Entry 1CZA (X-ray diffraction, 1.90 A resolution); this record covers chain N.

== Chain N ==
Protein: Hexokinase type I
Organism: Homo sapiens
Notes: EC 2.7.1.1
UniProt: P19367 (HXK1_HUMAN); numbering as in UniProt (aligned over 1-917)
Sequence (917 residues; row label = number of the first residue in the row):
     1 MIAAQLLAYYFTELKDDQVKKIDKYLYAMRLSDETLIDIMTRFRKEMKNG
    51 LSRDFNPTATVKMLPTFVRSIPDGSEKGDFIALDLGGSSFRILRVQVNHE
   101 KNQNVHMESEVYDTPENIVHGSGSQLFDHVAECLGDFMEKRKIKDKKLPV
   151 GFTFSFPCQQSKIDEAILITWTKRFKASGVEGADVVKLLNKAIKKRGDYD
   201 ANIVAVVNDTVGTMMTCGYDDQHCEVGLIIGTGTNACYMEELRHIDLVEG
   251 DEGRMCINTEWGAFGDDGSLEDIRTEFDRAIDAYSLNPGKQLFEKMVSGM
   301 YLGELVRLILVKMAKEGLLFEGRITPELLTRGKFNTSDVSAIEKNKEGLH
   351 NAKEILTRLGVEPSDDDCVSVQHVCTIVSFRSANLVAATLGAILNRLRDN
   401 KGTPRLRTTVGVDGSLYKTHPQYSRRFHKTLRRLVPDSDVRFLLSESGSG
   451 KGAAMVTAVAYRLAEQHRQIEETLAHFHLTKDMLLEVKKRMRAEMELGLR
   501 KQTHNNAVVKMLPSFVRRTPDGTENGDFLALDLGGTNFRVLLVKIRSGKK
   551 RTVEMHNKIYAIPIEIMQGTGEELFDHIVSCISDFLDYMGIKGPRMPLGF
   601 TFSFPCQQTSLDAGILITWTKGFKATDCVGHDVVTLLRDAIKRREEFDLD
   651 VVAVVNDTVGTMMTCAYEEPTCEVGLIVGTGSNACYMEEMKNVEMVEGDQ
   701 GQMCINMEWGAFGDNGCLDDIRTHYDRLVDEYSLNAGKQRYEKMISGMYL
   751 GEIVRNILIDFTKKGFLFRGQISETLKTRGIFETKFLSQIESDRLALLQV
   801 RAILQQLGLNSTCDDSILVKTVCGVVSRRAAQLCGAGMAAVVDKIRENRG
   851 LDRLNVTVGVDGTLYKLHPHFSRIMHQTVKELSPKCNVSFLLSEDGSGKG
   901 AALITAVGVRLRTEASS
Not modelled in the structure: 1-15, 914-917
Differences from the reference sequence: engineered mutation Ala280 (Glu in P19367), Ala283 (Arg in P19367), Tyr284 (Gly in P19367)
Ligand contacts:
  - ADP (adenosine-5'-diphosphate): Asp23, Met29, Arg30, Leu31, His373, Thr376, Ile377, Phe380, Asn384, Gln422, Arg425, Arg426
  - 6-O-phosphono-alpha-D-glucopyranose (G6P), molecule 1: Asp84, Gly87, Ser88, Ser89, Thr153, Ser155, Asp209, Ile229, Gly231, Thr232, Asp413, Gly414, Ser415, Lys418, Gly448, Ser449
  - 6-O-phosphono-alpha-D-glucopyranose (G6P), molecule 2: Asp532, Gly535, Thr536, Asn537, Thr601, Ser603, Asp657, Ile677, Gly679, Thr680, Asp861, Gly862, Thr863, Lys866, Gly896, Ser897
  - alpha-D-glucopyranose (GLC), molecule 1: Ser155, Phe156, Pro157, Thr172, Lys173, Asn208, Asp209, Thr210, Ile229, Gly233, Thr234, Asn235, Glu260, Gln291, Glu294
  - alpha-D-glucopyranose (GLC), molecule 2: Ser603, Phe604, Pro605, Thr620, Lys621, Asn656, Asp657, Thr658, Ile677, Gly681, Ser682, Asn683, Glu708, Gln739, Glu742
UniProt features mapped onto this chain:
  - region: Met1 to Tyr10 (Mitochondrial-binding peptide (MBP))
  - binding site (ATP): Arg30, Asp84 to Ser89, Asn345, Arg425, Arg426, Asp532 to Asn537, Thr680, Gly747, Met748, Thr784 to Ser788, Thr863 to Leu867
  - binding site (D-glucose 6-phosphate): Asp84 to Arg91, Asp209, Thr232, Asp413 to Ser415, Ser449, Asp532 to Thr536, Asp657, Thr680, Asp861 to Thr863, Ser897
  - binding site (D-glucose): Ser155, Thr172, Lys173, Asn208, Asp209, Asn235, Glu260, Gln291 to Glu294, Ser603, Phe604, Thr620, Lys621, Asn656, Asp657, Ser682, Asn683, Glu708, Glu742
  - modified residue: Met1 (N-acetylmethionine), Ser337 (Phosphoserine)
  - natural variant: Gly414 (G414E: In NEDVIBA), Lys418 (K418E: In NEDVIBA), Ser445 (S445L: In NEDVIBA), Thr457 (T457M: In NEDVIBA), Leu529 (L529S: In CNSHA5), Thr680 (T680S: In CNSHA5), Glu847 (E847K: In RP79; uncertain significance)

== In short ==
Ligands of chain N: alpha-D-glucopyranose, 6-O-phosphono-alpha-D-glucopyranose and ADP. UniProt lists 29
ATP-binding residues, 25 D-glucose 6-phosphate-binding residues and 21 D-glucose-binding residues.
Chain N is Hexokinase type I (Homo sapiens); the structure, Mutant monomer of recombinant human hexokinase
type I complexed with glucose, glucose-6-phosphate, and ADP, was determined by X-ray diffraction, deposited
together with 1DGK.
